Entry 7PHS (X-ray diffraction, 2.77 A resolution); this record covers chains H and L.

# Chain H
Name: Heavy chain of Fab129D3
From: Lama glama
Chain sequence (223 residues; each row starts with the number of its first residue):
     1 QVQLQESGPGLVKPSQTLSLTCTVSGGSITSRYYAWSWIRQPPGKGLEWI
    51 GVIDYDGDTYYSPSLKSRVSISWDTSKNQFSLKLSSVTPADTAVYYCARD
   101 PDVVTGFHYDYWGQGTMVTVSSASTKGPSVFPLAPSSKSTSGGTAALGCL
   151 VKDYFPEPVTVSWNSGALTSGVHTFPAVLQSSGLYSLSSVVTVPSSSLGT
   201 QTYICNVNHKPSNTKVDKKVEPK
Disulfides: Cys-22/Cys-97, Cys-149/Cys-205

# Chain L
Name: Light chain of Fab129D3
From: Lama glama
Chain sequence (212 residues; numbered 1 to 212; the number before each row is that of its first residue):
     1 QSALTQPPSVSGTPGQSVTISCAGANNDIGTYAYVSWYQQLPGTAPKLMI
    51 YKVTTRASGIPDRFSGSKSGNTASLTISGLQAEDEADYYCASYRNFNNAV
   101 FGTGTKLTVLGQPKAAPSVTLFPPSSEELQANKATLVCLISDFYPGAVTV
   151 AWKADSSPVKAGVETTTPSKQSNNKYAASSYLSLTPEQWKSHRSYSCQVT
   201 HEGSTVEKTVAP
Disordered / not traced: 1
Disulfides: Cys-22/Cys-90, Cys-138/Cys-197

# Interface between chain H and chain L
Contacting residue pairs - 73 pairs, chain H then chain L:
  Ile-39(H) / Phe-101(L)  hydrophobic
  Gln-41(H) / Gln-40(L)  hydrogen bond
  Gln-41(H) / Tyr-89(L)  hydrogen bond
  Lys-45(H) / Tyr-89(L)
  Gly-46(H) / Tyr-89(L)
  Gly-46(H) / Thr-103(L)
  Leu-47(H) / Pro-46(L)  hydrophobic
  Leu-47(H) / Tyr-89(L)
  Leu-47(H) / Phe-101(L)
  Trp-49(H) / Asn-97(L)
  Trp-49(H) / Asn-98(L)
  Trp-49(H) / Ala-99(L)
  Trp-49(H) / Phe-101(L)
  Tyr-60(H) / Phe-96(L)  hydrophobic
  Tyr-60(H) / Asn-97(L)  hydrogen bond
  Tyr-61(H) / Asn-98(L)
  Pro-63(H) / Asn-98(L)
  Tyr-96(H) / Gln-40(L)  hydrogen bond
  Tyr-96(H) / Thr-44(L)  hydrogen bond (side chain-backbone)
  Tyr-96(H) / Ala-45(L)  hydrophobic
  Thr-105(H) / Tyr-34(L)
  Thr-105(H) / Lys-52(L)  hydrogen bond (backbone-side chain)
  Gly-106(H) / Tyr-34(L)
  Phe-107(H) / Ser-92(L)
  Phe-107(H) / Tyr-93(L)  hydrophobic
  Phe-107(H) / Asn-97(L)
  Phe-107(H) / Asn-98(L)
  Phe-107(H) / Ala-99(L)  hydrophobic
  His-108(H) / Tyr-38(L)
  His-108(H) / Leu-48(L)
  His-108(H) / Tyr-51(L)
  Tyr-109(H) / Tyr-38(L)
  Tyr-109(H) / Leu-48(L)
  Tyr-109(H) / Ala-99(L)
  Tyr-109(H) / Phe-101(L)  hydrophobic
  Trp-112(H) / Ala-45(L)  hydrophobic
  Trp-112(H) / Pro-46(L)  hydrogen bond (side chain-backbone)
  Gly-113(H) / Ala-45(L)
  Phe-131(H) / Ser-125(L)
  Phe-131(H) / Glu-128(L)
  Pro-132(H) / Ser-125(L)
  Pro-132(H) / Glu-127(L)
  Leu-133(H) / Phe-122(L)
  Ala-134(H) / Phe-122(L)
  Lys-138(H) / Lys-208(L)
  Lys-138(H) / Thr-209(L)  hydrogen bond (side chain-backbone)
  Lys-138(H) / Val-210(L)
  Ser-139(H) / Val-119(L)
  Ser-139(H) / Lys-208(L)  hydrogen bond
  Ala-146(H) / Thr-120(L)
  Ala-146(H) / Phe-122(L)
  Leu-147(H) / Phe-122(L)  hydrophobic
  Leu-150(H) / Glu-128(L)
  Leu-150(H) / Val-137(L)  hydrophobic
  Leu-150(H) / Tyr-181(L)  hydrophobic
  His-173(H) / Ser-141(L)
  His-173(H) / Gln-171(L)
  Phe-175(H) / Leu-139(L)  hydrophobic
  Phe-175(H) / Ile-140(L)
  Phe-175(H) / Ala-178(L)
  Phe-175(H) / Ser-179(L)
  Pro-176(H) / Ser-169(L)
  Val-178(H) / Thr-166(L)
  Val-178(H) / Tyr-181(L)  hydrophobic
  Gln-180(H) / Glu-164(L)
  Ser-181(H) / Glu-164(L)  hydrogen bond (backbone-side chain)
  Ser-186(H) / Tyr-181(L)
  Leu-187(H) / Tyr-181(L)
  Ser-188(H) / Val-137(L)
  Ser-188(H) / Leu-139(L)
  Ser-188(H) / Tyr-181(L)  hydrogen bond
  Val-190(H) / Leu-139(L)  hydrophobic
  Lys-218(H) / Glu-127(L)  salt bridge
Also at the interface, not in a pair above, chain H (43 interface residues in all): Glu-48, Val-52, Asp-110, Val-130, Ala-177, Lys-223
Also at the interface, not in a pair above, chain L (46 interface residues in all): Ser-36, Arg-94, Gly-102, Pro-123, Ser-126, Thr-135, Thr-165, Ala-177

# Overview
The interface between chain H and chain L involves 43 residues on one side and 46 on the other; the contacts
include 11 hydrogen bonds and 1 salt bridge. Among the polar pairs are Lys-218(H)/Glu-127(L),
Gln-41(H)/Gln-40(L) and Gln-41(H)/Tyr-89(L).
Chain H is Heavy chain of Fab129D3 and chain L is Light chain of Fab129D3, both from Lama glama; the
structure, highly potent IL6 antagonistic antibody selected from a camelid immune phage display repertoire,
was determined by X-ray diffraction.
